PDB entry 1UU1 | X-ray diffraction, 2.38 A resolution | chains A and B

Chain A (and B):
Molecule: Histidinol-phosphate aminotransferase
Source organism: Thermotoga maritima
Notes: EC 2.6.1.9; chain B of this document is another copy of the same molecule, construct and numbering; everything in this record applies to it too
Reference sequence: Q9X0D0 (HIS8_THEMA); numbering as in UniProt (aligned over 1-335)
Chain sequence (335 residues; each row starts with the number of its first residue):
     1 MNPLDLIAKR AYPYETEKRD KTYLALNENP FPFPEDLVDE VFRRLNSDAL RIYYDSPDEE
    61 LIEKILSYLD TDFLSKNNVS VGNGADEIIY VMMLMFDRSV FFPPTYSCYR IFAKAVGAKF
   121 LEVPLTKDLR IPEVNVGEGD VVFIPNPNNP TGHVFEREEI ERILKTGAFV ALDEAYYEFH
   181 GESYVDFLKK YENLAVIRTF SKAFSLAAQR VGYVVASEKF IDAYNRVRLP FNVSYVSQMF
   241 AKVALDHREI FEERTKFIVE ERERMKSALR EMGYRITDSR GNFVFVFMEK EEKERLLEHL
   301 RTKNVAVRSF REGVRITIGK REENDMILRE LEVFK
Not modelled in the structure: 1-5 (chain B: fully traced)
Residues lining bound ligands: HSA / 4'-deoxy-4'-aminopyridoxal-5'-phosphate: Ala25, Leu26, Gly84, Ala85, Asp86, Ile89, Tyr106, Ser107, Cys108, Pro145, Asn149, Asp173, Ala175, Tyr176, Thr199, Ser201, Lys202, Arg210, Val211, Arg308, Phe310, Arg315
UniProt features mapped onto this chain:
  - modified residue: Lys202 (N6-(pyridoxal phosphate)lysine)
From the paper describing this entry:
  - binding site for the ligand HSA: Asp86, Tyr106, Ser107, Arg315

How chain A and chain B interact:
Residue-residue contacts (134; chain A residue first):
  Leu6(A) with Glu138(B), hydrogen bond (backbone-side chain); Lys219(B)
  Ile7(A) with Lys219(B); Phe220(B), hydrophobic; Ala223(B), hydrophobic
  Lys9(A) with Lys219(B), hydrogen bond (side chain-backbone); Asp222(B), salt bridge; Ala223(B); Arg226(B)
  Ala11(A) with Arg226(B)
  Tyr12(A) with Arg226(B)
  Pro13(A) with Arg226(B)
  Tyr14(A) with Pro57(B); Asn225(B); Arg228(B), hydrogen bond
  Thr16(A) with Asp55(B)
  Arg19(A) with Ile52(B); Tyr53(B)
  Leu26(A) with Tyr53(B)
  Glu28(A) with Arg51(B); Ile52(B); Tyr53(B), hydrogen bond (side chain-backbone)
  Asn29(A) with Arg51(B), hydrogen bond (backbone-side chain)
  Pro30(A) with Arg51(B), hydrogen bond (backbone-side chain)
  Phe31(A) with Arg51(B)
  Pro32(A) with Ser47(B); Asp48(B)
  Phe33(A) with Ser47(B), hydrogen bond (backbone-backbone); Leu50(B), hydrophobic
  Val38(A) with Leu50(B), hydrophobic
  Asp39(A) with Phe42(B)
  Phe42(A) with Val38(B); Phe42(B), hydrophobic
  Ser47(A) with Pro32(B); Phe33(B), hydrogen bond (backbone-backbone); Glu35(B); Val38(B)
  Asp48(A) with Pro32(B)
  Ala49(A) with Ala208(B)
  Leu50(A) with Phe33(B), hydrophobic; Val38(B), hydrophobic; Ser205(B); Leu206(B); Ala207(B), hydrogen bond (backbone-backbone); Ala208(B), hydrogen bond (backbone-backbone); Gln209(B); Phe240(B), hydrophobic
  Arg51(A) with Glu28(B); Asn29(B), hydrogen bond (side chain-backbone); Pro30(B); Phe31(B); Pro32(B); Ser205(B), hydrogen bond (backbone-backbone); Ala207(B)
  Ile52(A) with Arg19(B); Glu28(B); Ala207(B); Ala208(B), hydrogen bond (backbone-backbone)
  Tyr53(A) with Leu26(B); Glu28(B), hydrogen bond (backbone-side chain); Ser201(B); Lys202(B), hydrogen bond; Ala207(B), hydrophobic; Arg210(B)
  Asp55(A) with Thr16(B)
  Pro57(A) with Tyr14(B)
  Asn83(A) with Asn83(B); Asn232(B), hydrogen bond (side chain-backbone)
  Asp86(A) with Leu229(B)
  Glu87(A) with Leu229(B)
  Tyr90(A) with Val91(B); Leu94(B); Val227(B), hydrogen bond (side chain-backbone); Leu229(B), hydrophobic
  Leu94(A) with Arg10(B); Tyr90(B); Leu94(B), hydrophobic; Val116(B), hydrophobic
  Met95(A) with Ile7(B)
  Phe112(A) with Leu229(B), hydrophobic; Pro230(B)
  Ala115(A) with Arg226(B); Val227(B)
  Val116(A) with Leu94(B), hydrophobic
  Glu138(A) with Met1(B), hydrogen bond (side chain-backbone); Asn2(B), hydrogen bond (side chain-backbone); Pro3(B)
  Glu192(A) with Met1(B)
  Ser201(A) with Tyr53(B)
  Lys202(A) with Tyr53(B), hydrogen bond
  Ser205(A) with Leu50(B); Arg51(B)
  Leu206(A) with Leu50(B)
  Ala207(A) with Leu50(B), hydrogen bond (backbone-backbone); Arg51(B); Ile52(B); Tyr53(B), hydrophobic
  Ala208(A) with Ala49(B); Leu50(B), hydrogen bond (backbone-backbone); Ile52(B), hydrogen bond (backbone-backbone); Ser234(B); Tyr235(B), hydrogen bond (backbone-backbone)
  Gln209(A) with Leu50(B); Ser234(B), hydrogen bond; Tyr235(B); Val236(B)
  Arg210(A) with Tyr53(B); Phe231(B), hydrogen bond (side chain-backbone)
  Asn225(A) with Tyr14(B)
  Arg226(A) with Ala8(B); Ala11(B); Tyr12(B); Pro13(B); Tyr14(B); Ala115(B)
  Val227(A) with Tyr90(B), hydrogen bond (backbone-side chain); Ala115(B)
  Arg228(A) with Tyr14(B), hydrogen bond
  Leu229(A) with Asp86(B); Glu87(B); Tyr90(B), hydrophobic; Phe112(B), hydrophobic
  Pro230(A) with Phe112(B)
  Phe231(A) with Arg210(B), hydrogen bond (backbone-side chain)
  Asn232(A) with Asn83(B), hydrogen bond (backbone-side chain)
  Ser234(A) with Ala208(B); Gln209(B), hydrogen bond; Ser237(B)
  Tyr235(A) with Ala208(B), hydrogen bond (backbone-backbone); Gln209(B)
  Val236(A) with Gln209(B); Val236(B), hydrophobic
  Phe240(A) with Leu50(B), hydrophobic; Val236(B), hydrophobic
Other interface residues (no listed pair), chain A (68 interface residues in all): Leu45, Tyr54, Val91, Phe96, Phe169, Phe220, Asp222, Ala223, Ser237
Other interface residues (no listed pair), chain B (70 interface residues in all): Leu4, Lys9, Val41, Tyr54

Summary:
The interface between chain A and chain B involves 68 residues on one side and 70 on the other, with 32
hydrogen bonds and 1 salt bridge. Polar contacts include Lys9(A)-Asp222(B), Leu6(A)-Glu138(B) and
Lys9(A)-Lys219(B). The paper reports a binding site for the ligand HSA at Asp86(A), Tyr106(A) and Ser107(A)
among others.
Both chains are Histidinol-phosphate aminotransferase (Thermotoga maritima). Entry 1UU1 (Complex of
Histidinol-phosphate aminotransferase (HisC) from Thermotoga maritima (Apo-form)) was determined by X-ray
diffraction together with 1UU0, 1H1C and 1UU2 from the same study.
